6ERJ - chain B; structure by X-ray diffraction, 1.69 A resolution.

# Chain B
Name: Type-1 fimbrial protein, a chain
Organism: Salmonella paratyphi A (strain ATCC 9150 / SARB42)
UniProt: A0A0H2WR29 (A0A0H2WR29_SALPA); residues 1-163 here correspond to UniProt positions 23-185 (UniProt number = residue number + 22)
Chain sequence (164 residues; each row starts with the number of its first residue; numbering starts at 0):
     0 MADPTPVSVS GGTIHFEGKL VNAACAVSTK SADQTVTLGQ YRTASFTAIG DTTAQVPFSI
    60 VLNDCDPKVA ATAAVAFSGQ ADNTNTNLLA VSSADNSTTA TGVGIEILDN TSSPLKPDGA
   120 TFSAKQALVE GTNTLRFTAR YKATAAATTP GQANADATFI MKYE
Disordered / not traced: 0-3
Disulfide bonds: C24-C64
Construct notes: initiating methionine (0)

# In short
Chain B is Type-1 fimbrial protein, a chain (Salmonella paratyphi A (strain ATCC 9150 / SARB42)); the
structure, Self-complemented FimA subunit from Salmonella enterica, was determined by X-ray diffraction
together with 5NKT and 5LP9 from the same study.
